PDB entry 8XJ0 | X-ray diffraction, 3.30 A resolution | chains A and B

== Chain A ==
Name: Adalimumab Fab Light chain
Organism: Homo sapiens
Notes: engineered mutation(s): P40C, E165C; antibody fragment or engineered binder
Amino-acid sequence (215 residues; each row starts with the number of its first residue; numbering starts at 0):
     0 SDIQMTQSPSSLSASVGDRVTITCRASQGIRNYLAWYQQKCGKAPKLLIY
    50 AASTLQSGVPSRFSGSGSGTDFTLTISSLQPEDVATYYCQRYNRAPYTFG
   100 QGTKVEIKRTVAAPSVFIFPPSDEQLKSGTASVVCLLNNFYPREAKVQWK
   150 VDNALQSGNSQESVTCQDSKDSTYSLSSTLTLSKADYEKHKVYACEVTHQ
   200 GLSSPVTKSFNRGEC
Unresolved in the structure: 0-1, 213-214
Disulfide bonds: Cys-23/Cys-88, Cys-40/Cys-165, Cys-134/Cys-194

== Chain B ==
Name: Adalimumab Fab Heavy chain
Organism: Homo sapiens
Notes: antibody fragment or engineered binder
Amino-acid sequence (225 residues; row label = number of the first residue in the row; numbering starts at 0):
     0 SEVQLVESGGCLVQPGRSLRLSCAASGFTFDDYAMHWVRQAPGKGLEWVS
    50 AITWNSGHIDYADSVEGRFTISRDNAKNSLYLQMNSLRAEDTAVYYCAKV
   100 SYLSTASSLDYWGQGTLVTVSSASTKGPSVFPLAPSSKSTSGGTAALGCL
   150 VKDYFPEPVTVSWNSGALTSGVHTFPAVLQSSGLYSLSSVVTVPSSSLGT
   200 QTYICNVNHKCSNTKVDKKVEPKSC
Unresolved in the structure: 0, 138-141, 222-224
Disulfide bonds: Cys-10/Cys-210, Cys-22/Cys-96, Cys-148/Cys-204

== How chain A and chain B interact ==
Pairs across the interface (66; chain A residue first):
  Tyr-32(A) with Ala-105(B), hydrophobic
  Ala-34(A) with Ser-107(B)
  Tyr-36(A) with Ser-107(B); Leu-108(B), hydrogen bond (side chain-backbone); Trp-111(B)
  Gln-38(A) with Gln-39(B), hydrogen bond; Tyr-95(B)
  Lys-42(A) with Gln-113(B)
  Ala-43(A) with Gly-112(B); Gln-113(B), hydrogen bond (backbone-side chain)
  Pro-44(A) with Trp-111(B)
  Leu-46(A) with Ser-107(B); Leu-108(B); Asp-109(B)
  Tyr-49(A) with Tyr-101(B), hydrogen bond; Ser-107(B)
  Gln-55(A) with Asp-109(B)
  Tyr-87(A) with Gln-39(B); Gly-44(B); Leu-45(B), hydrophobic
  Gln-89(A) with Leu-108(B)
  Tyr-91(A) with Ala-105(B); Ser-106(B); Ser-107(B)
  Ala-94(A) with Asp-59(B)
  Pro-95(A) with Trp-47(B), hydrophobic
  Tyr-96(A) with His-35(B); Trp-47(B); Ala-50(B), hydrophobic; Thr-104(B), hydrogen bond
  Phe-98(A) with Val-37(B), hydrophobic; Leu-45(B), hydrophobic; Trp-111(B), hydrophobic
  Phe-116(A) with Lys-137(B); Ala-145(B), hydrophobic
  Ile-117(A) with Lys-137(B)
  Phe-118(A) with Leu-132(B); Ala-133(B); Ala-145(B)
  Ser-121(A) with Phe-130(B); Pro-131(B)
  Glu-123(A) with Phe-130(B); Pro-131(B)
  Gln-124(A) with Phe-130(B); Lys-151(B)
  Ser-127(A) with Phe-130(B)
  Ser-131(A) with Leu-149(B)
  Val-133(A) with Leu-132(B), hydrophobic
  Leu-135(A) with Phe-174(B), hydrophobic; Val-189(B), hydrophobic
  Asn-137(A) with His-172(B), hydrogen bond (backbone-side chain); Thr-191(B), hydrogen bond
  Asn-138(A) with His-172(B)
  Gln-160(A) with Val-177(B); Leu-178(B), hydrogen bond (side chain-backbone)
  Glu-161(A) with Val-177(B)
  Ser-162(A) with Phe-174(B); Pro-175(B), hydrogen bond (side chain-backbone); Val-177(B)
  Val-163(A) with Phe-174(B); Pro-175(B)
  Thr-164(A) with Phe-174(B)
  Ser-174(A) with His-172(B); Phe-174(B)
  Leu-175(A) with Phe-174(B)
  Ser-176(A) with Phe-174(B)
Other interface residues (no listed pair), chain A (39 interface residues in all): Asn-92, Thr-129
Other interface residues (no listed pair), chain B (40 interface residues in all): Ser-100, Ala-144, Leu-146, Thr-173, Gln-179, Ser-187

== Summary ==
39 residues of chain A face 40 of chain B across their interface; the contacts include 9 hydrogen bonds. Polar
contacts include Tyr-36(A)/Leu-108(B), Gln-38(A)/Gln-39(B) and Ala-43(A)/Gln-113(B).
Chain A is Adalimumab Fab Light chain and chain B is Adalimumab Fab Heavy chain, both from Homo sapiens; the
structure, Crystal structure of AmFab mutant - P40C/E165C (Light chain), G10C/P210C(Heavy chain), was
determined by X-ray diffraction.
